Entry 4LLG (X-ray diffraction, 3.79 A resolution); this record covers chains B and C of the 7 polymer chains in the assembly.

== Chain B ==
Molecule: DNA-directed RNA polymerase subunit alpha
From: Escherichia coli
Notes: EC 2.7.7.6
UniProt: C9QXI7 (C9QXI7_ECOD1); residue numbers follow UniProt; this construct covers 1-234
Sequence (239 residues; each row starts with the number of its first residue):
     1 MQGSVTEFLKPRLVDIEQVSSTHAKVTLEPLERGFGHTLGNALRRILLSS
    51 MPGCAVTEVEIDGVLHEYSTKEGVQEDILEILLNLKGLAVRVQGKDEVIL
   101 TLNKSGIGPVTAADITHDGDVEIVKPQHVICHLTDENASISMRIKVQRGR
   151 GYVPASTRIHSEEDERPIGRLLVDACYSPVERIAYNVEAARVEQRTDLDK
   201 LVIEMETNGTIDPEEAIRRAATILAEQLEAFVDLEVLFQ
Disordered / not traced: 1-5, 161-171, 237-239
Differences from the reference sequence: expression tag (235-239)

== Chain C ==
Molecule: DNA-directed RNA polymerase subunit beta
From: Escherichia coli
Notes: EC 2.7.7.6
UniProt: C9QV90 (C9QV90_ECOD1); residues 1-1342 here = UniProt positions 1-1342
Sequence (1342 residues; each row starts with the number of its first residue):
     1 MVYSYTEKKRIRKDFGKRPQVLDVPYLLSIQLDSFQKFIEQDPEGQYGLE
    51 AAFRSVFPIQSYSGNSELQYVSYRLGEPVFDVQECQIRGVTYSAPLRVKL
   101 RLVIYEREAPEGTVKDIKEQEVYMGEIPLMTDNGTFVINGTERVIVSQLH
   151 RSPGVFFDSDKGKTHSSGKVLYNARIIPYRGSWLDFEFDPKDNLFVRIDR
   201 RRKLPATIILRALNYTTEQILDLFFEKVIFEIRDNKLQMELVPERLRGET
   251 ASFDIEANGKVYVEKGRRITARHIRQLEKDDVKLIEVPVEYIAGKVVAKD
   301 YIDESTGELICAANMELSLDLLAKLSQSGHKRIETLFTNDLDHGPYISET
   351 LRVDPTNDRLSALVEIYRMMRPGEPPTREAAESLFENLFFSEDRYDLSAV
   401 GRMKFNRSLLREEIEGSGILSKDDIIDVMKKLIDIRNGKGEVDDIDHLGN
   451 RRIRSVGEMAENQFRVGLVRVERAVKERLSLGDLDTLMPQDMINAKPISA
   501 AVKEFFGSSQLSQFMDQNNPLSEITHKRRISALGPGGLTRERAGFEVRDV
   551 HPTHYGRVCPIETPEGPNIGLINSLSVYAQTNEYGFLETPYRKVTDGVVT
   601 DEIHYLSAIEEGNYVIAQANSNLDEEGHFVEDLVTCRSKGESSLFSRDQV
   651 DYMDVSTQQVVSVGASLIPFLEHDDANRALMGANMQRQAVPTLRADKPLV
   701 GTGMERAVAVDSGVTAVAKRGGVVQYVDASRIVIKVNEDEMYPGEAGIDI
   751 YNLTKYTRSNQNTCINQMPCVSLGEPVERGDVLADGPSTDLGELALGQNM
   801 RVAFMPWNGYNFEDSILVSERVVQEDRFTTIHIQELACVSRDTKLGPEEI
   851 TADIPNVGEAALSKLDESGIVYIGAEVTGGDILVGKVTPKGETQLTPEEK
   901 LLRAIFGEKASDVKDSSLRVPNGVSGTVIDVQVFTRDGVEKDKRALEIEE
   951 MQLKQAKKDLSEELQILEAGLFSRIRAVLVAGGVEAEKLDKLPRDRWLEL
  1001 GLTDEEKQNQLEQLAEQYDELKHEFEKKLEAKRRKITQGDDLAPGVLKIV
  1051 KVYLAVKRRIQPGDKMAGRHGNKGVISKINPIEDMPYDENGTPVDIVLNP
  1101 LGVPSRMNIGQILETHLGMAAKGIGDKINAMLKQQQEVAKLREFIQRAYD
  1151 LGADVRQKVDLSTFSDEEVMRLAENLRKGMPIATPVFDGAKEAEIKELLK
  1201 LGDLPTSGQIRLYDGRTGEQFERPVTVGYMYMLKLNHLVDDKMHARSTGS
  1251 YSLVTQQPLGGKAQFGGQRFGEMEVWALEAYGAAYTLQEMLTVKSDDVNG
  1301 RTKMYKNIVDGNHQMEPGMPESFNVLLKEIRSLGINIELEDE
Disordered / not traced: 1-2

== How chain B and chain C interact ==
Pairs across the interface (8; chain B residue first):
  Arg33(B) - Glu820(C)  salt bridge
  Arg33(B) - Pro1081(C)
  Arg33(B) - Glu1083(C)
  Gly34(B) - Glu1083(C)
  His37(B) - Arg1216(C)
  Asn41(B) - Arg1216(C)
  Asn41(B) - Thr1217(C)  hydrogen bond (side chain-backbone)
  Tyr185(B) - Thr1217(C)
Other interface residues (no listed pair), chain C (6 interface residues in all): Asp1084

== Overview ==
5 residues of chain B face 6 of chain C across their interface; the contacts include 1 hydrogen bond and 1
salt bridge. Among the polar pairs are Arg33(B)-Glu820(C) and Asn41(B)-Thr1217(C).
Chain B is DNA-directed RNA polymerase subunit alpha and chain C is DNA-directed RNA polymerase subunit beta,
both from Escherichia coli; the structure, Crystal Structure Analysis of the E.coli holoenzyme/Gp2 complex,
was determined by X-ray diffraction, deposited together with 4LJZ, 4LK0 and 4LK1.
